Entry 8CDB (X-ray diffraction, 4.50 A resolution (low resolution: residue-level contacts below are approximate; hydrogen-bond / salt-bridge calls are withheld)); this record covers chain A.

== Chain A ==
Molecule: Ulilysin
From: Methanosarcina acetivorans C2A
Notes: EC 3.4.24.-
UniProtKB: Q8TL28 (ULIL_METAC); residue numbers follow UniProt; this construct covers 1-342
Chain sequence (360 residues; row label = number of the first residue in the row; numbers below 1 keep their minus sign (Gly-17 is residue -17)):
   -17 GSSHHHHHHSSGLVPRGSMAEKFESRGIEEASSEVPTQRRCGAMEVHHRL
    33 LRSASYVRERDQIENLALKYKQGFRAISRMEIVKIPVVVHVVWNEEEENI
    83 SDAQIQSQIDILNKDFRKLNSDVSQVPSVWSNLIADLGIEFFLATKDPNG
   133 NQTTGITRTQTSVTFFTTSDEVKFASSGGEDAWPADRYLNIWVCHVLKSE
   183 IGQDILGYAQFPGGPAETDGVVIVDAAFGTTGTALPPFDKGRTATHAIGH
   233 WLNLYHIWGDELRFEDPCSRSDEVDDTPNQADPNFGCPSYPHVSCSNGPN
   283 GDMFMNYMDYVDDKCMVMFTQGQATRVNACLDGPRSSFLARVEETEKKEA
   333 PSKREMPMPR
Not modelled in the structure: -17 to 17, 324-342
Differences from the reference sequence: expression tag (-17 to 0); variant Ala229 (Glu in Q8TL28)
Disulfides: Cys250-Cys277, Cys269-Cys297
Bound ions: Zn2+: Cys23, His228, His232, His238; Ca2+: Asp254, Val256, Thr259
Reported in the primary citation:
  - Zn2+ coordination: Cys23
  - conformationally variable residues (loop rearrangement): Gly241 to Pro249
  - contacts within the chain: Met26-Asp242
  - specificity-determining residues: Asp295 (citing earlier work)

== Summary ==
Cys23, His228, His232 and His238 coordinate Zn2+. Asp254, Val256 and Thr259 form the Ca2+ site. From the
paper: Zn2+ coordination by Cys23; the specificity determinant Asp295.
Chain A is Ulilysin (Methanosarcina acetivorans C2A); the structure, Proulilysin E229A structure, was
determined by X-ray diffraction together with 8CD8 from the same study.
